8K4A - chains A and B of the 17 polymer chains in the assembly; structure by electron microscopy, 2.64 A resolution.

== Chain A (and B) ==
Molecule: VP2
Source organism: Banna virus
Notes: chain B of this document is another copy of the same molecule, construct and numbering; everything in this record applies to it too
UniProt: Q9INH3 (Q9INH3_9REOV); residues 1-955 here = UniProt positions 1-955
Chain sequence (955 residues; row label = number of the first residue in the row):
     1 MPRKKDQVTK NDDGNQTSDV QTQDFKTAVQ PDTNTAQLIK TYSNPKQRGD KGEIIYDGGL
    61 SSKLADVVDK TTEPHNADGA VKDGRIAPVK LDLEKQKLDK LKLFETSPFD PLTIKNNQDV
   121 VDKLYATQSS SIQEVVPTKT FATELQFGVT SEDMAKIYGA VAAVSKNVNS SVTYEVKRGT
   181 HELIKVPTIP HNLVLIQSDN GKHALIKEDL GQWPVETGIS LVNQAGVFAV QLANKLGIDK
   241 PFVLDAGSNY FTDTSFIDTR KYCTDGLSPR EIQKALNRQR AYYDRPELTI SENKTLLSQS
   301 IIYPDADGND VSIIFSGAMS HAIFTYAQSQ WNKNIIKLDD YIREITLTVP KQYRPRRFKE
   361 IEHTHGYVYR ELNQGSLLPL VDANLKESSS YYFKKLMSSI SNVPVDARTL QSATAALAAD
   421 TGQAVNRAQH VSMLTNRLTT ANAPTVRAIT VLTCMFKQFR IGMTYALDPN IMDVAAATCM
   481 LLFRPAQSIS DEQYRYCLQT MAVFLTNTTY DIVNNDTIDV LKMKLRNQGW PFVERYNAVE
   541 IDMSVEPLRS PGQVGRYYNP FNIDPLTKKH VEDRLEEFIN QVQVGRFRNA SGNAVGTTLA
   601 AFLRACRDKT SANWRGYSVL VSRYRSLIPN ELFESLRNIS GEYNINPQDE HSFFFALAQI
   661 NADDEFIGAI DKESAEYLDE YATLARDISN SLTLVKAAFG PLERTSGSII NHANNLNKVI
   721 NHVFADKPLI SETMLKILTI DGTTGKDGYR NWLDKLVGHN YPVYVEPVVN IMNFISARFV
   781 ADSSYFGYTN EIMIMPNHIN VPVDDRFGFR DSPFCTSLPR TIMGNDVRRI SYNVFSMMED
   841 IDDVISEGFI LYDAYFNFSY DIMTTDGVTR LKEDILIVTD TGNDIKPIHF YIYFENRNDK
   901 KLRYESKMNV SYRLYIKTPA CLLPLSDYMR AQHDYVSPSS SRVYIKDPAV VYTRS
Unresolved in the structure: 1-181, 408-428 (chain B: 1-19, 404-429)
Sequence notes: conflict Lys-97 (Arg in Q9INH3)

== How chain A and chain B interact ==
Contacting residue pairs (146; chain A residue first):
  Ile-219(A) with Ser-165(B); Lys-166(B)
  Ser-220(A) with Ser-165(B), hydrogen bond
  Asn-223(A) with Val-161(B); Ser-165(B)
  Gly-226(A) with Tyr-158(B)
  Val-227(A) with Tyr-158(B)
  Val-230(A) with Ser-151(B); Tyr-158(B), hydrophobic
  Asp-239(A) with Ser-151(B)
  Lys-240(A) with Glu-152(B), salt bridge
  Tyr-341(A) with Glu-144(B), hydrogen bond
  Ile-345(A) with Glu-144(B)
  Thr-348(A) with Thr-143(B), hydrogen bond
  Tyr-353(A) with Phe-141(B), hydrophobic
  Arg-354(A) with Val-135(B); Val-136(B), hydrogen bond (side chain-backbone); Thr-138(B), hydrogen bond
  Pro-355(A) with Val-135(B)
  Arg-356(A) with Tyr-125(B); Thr-140(B)
  Arg-357(A) with Glu-134(B), salt bridge; Val-135(B)
  Lys-359(A) with Leu-124(B), hydrogen bond (side chain-backbone); Gln-128(B)
  Ile-361(A) with Val-120(B), hydrophobic; Val-121(B), hydrophobic
  Glu-362(A) with Tyr-125(B), hydrogen bond
  His-365(A) with Asn-117(B)
  Arg-370(A) with Glu-144(B), salt bridge; Leu-145(B)
  Asn-373(A) with Gln-146(B)
  Gln-374(A) with Glu-144(B); Gln-146(B)
  Lys-386(A) with Arg-604(B)
  Tyr-465(A) with Ser-591(B), hydrogen bond (backbone-side chain)
  Ala-466(A) with Ser-591(B), hydrogen bond (backbone-side chain)
  Leu-467(A) with Ser-591(B)
  Glu-492(A) with Val-584(B)
  Gln-493(A) with Arg-586(B), hydrogen bond
  Tyr-496(A) with Arg-586(B); Ala-590(B); Ser-591(B), hydrogen bond; Gly-592(B)
  Tyr-510(A) with Ala-590(B), hydrophobic
  Arg-549(A) with Gln-146(B)
  Ile-639(A) with Gln-583(B); Arg-604(B)
  Gly-641(A) with Gln-583(B)
  Ser-674(A) with Phe-141(B)
  Leu-678(A) with Ala-142(B); Thr-143(B); Glu-144(B)
  Asp-679(A) with Phe-147(B)
  Ala-682(A) with Leu-145(B); Phe-147(B), hydrophobic
  Thr-683(A) with Phe-147(B)
  Arg-686(A) with Phe-147(B); Gly-148(B)
  Asn-690(A) with Val-149(B); Asp-153(B); Ile-157(B)
  Leu-694(A) with Ile-157(B), hydrophobic; Ala-160(B), hydrophobic
  Ala-697(A) with Val-161(B), hydrophobic
  Leu-702(A) with Pro-565(B); Leu-566(B); Lys-568(B)
  Glu-703(A) with Pro-565(B)
  Arg-704(A) with Val-539(B); Ile-541(B); Asp-542(B), hydrogen bond (backbone-backbone); Asp-564(B), salt bridge; Pro-565(B); Leu-566(B)
  Thr-705(A) with Asp-542(B)
  Ser-706(A) with Ile-541(B); Asp-542(B), hydrogen bond (backbone-backbone); Tyr-557(B)
  Ile-709(A) with Ile-541(B), hydrophobic; Ser-618(B)
  Ile-710(A) with Val-619(B), hydrophobic; Ser-622(B); Phe-666(B), hydrophobic
  Asn-714(A) with Asp-663(B); Phe-666(B); Gly-668(B)
  Asn-715(A) with Val-164(B); Asn-167(B), hydrogen bond
  Leu-716(A) with Arg-615(B)
  Asn-717(A) with Asn-661(B), hydrogen bond; Asp-663(B)
  Lys-718(A) with Asn-167(B); Asp-663(B), salt bridge
  Val-719(A) with Val-164(B), hydrophobic
  His-722(A) with Lys-156(B), hydrogen bond (backbone-side chain); Gly-159(B); Ala-160(B)
  Val-723(A) with Lys-156(B), hydrogen bond (backbone-side chain)
  Ala-725(A) with Lys-156(B), hydrogen bond (backbone-side chain)
  Lys-727(A) with Lys-156(B), hydrogen bond (backbone-side chain)
  Leu-729(A) with Asp-153(B)
  Asp-741(A) with Asp-608(B)
  Asp-747(A) with Gln-659(B)
  Arg-750(A) with Gln-659(B)
  Asn-751(A) with Ala-612(B)
  Asp-754(A) with Lys-568(B); Arg-615(B), salt bridge
  Glu-766(A) with Gly-148(B); Val-149(B), hydrogen bond (side chain-backbone)
  Val-768(A) with Val-149(B), hydrophobic; Thr-150(B); Met-154(B), hydrophobic
  Val-769(A) with Met-154(B), hydrophobic
  Met-772(A) with Tyr-158(B)
  Asn-773(A) with Tyr-158(B)
  Asn-833(A) with Arg-954(B); Ser-955(B), hydrogen bond (side chain-backbone)
  Ser-836(A) with Arg-954(B), hydrogen bond
  Met-837(A) with Gln-352(B); Arg-354(B), hydrogen bond (backbone-side chain); Arg-954(B)
  Asp-880(A) with Arg-356(B); Tyr-952(B), hydrogen bond (backbone-side chain)
  Thr-881(A) with Arg-356(B); Tyr-952(B); Arg-954(B), hydrogen bond (backbone-side chain)
  Asn-883(A) with Arg-954(B), hydrogen bond (backbone-side chain)
  Asp-884(A) with Arg-954(B), salt bridge
  Ser-941(A) with Asn-117(B)
  Val-943(A) with Asn-117(B); Gln-118(B)
  Tyr-944(A) with Gln-118(B)
  Asp-947(A) with Thr-140(B), hydrogen bond
  Ala-949(A) with Thr-140(B); Phe-141(B)
  Val-951(A) with Thr-140(B); Phe-141(B), hydrogen bond (backbone-backbone)
  Tyr-952(A) with Val-135(B), hydrophobic; Pro-137(B); Thr-138(B); Lys-139(B); Thr-140(B)
  Thr-953(A) with Thr-138(B); Lys-139(B), hydrogen bond (side chain-backbone)
  Ser-955(A) with Thr-138(B)
Also at the interface, not in a pair above, chain A (104 interface residues in all): Val-349, Pro-350, Glu-360, Glu-371, Leu-372, Met-463, Ser-640, Asp-671, Ser-689, Thr-693, Ala-698, His-712, Ala-713, Pro-728, Val-757, Tyr-832, Gly-882
Also at the interface, not in a pair above, chain B (82 interface residues in all): Ala-155, Ala-162, Ala-163, Glu-540, Met-543, Ser-544, Asn-559, Asn-580, Asn-589, Trp-614, Ala-662, Thr-953

== Summary ==
Chain A and chain B form an interface of 104 and 82 residues respectively; the contacts include 29 hydrogen
bonds and 7 salt bridges. Polar pairs include Lys-240(A)/Glu-152(B), Arg-357(A)/Glu-134(B) and
Arg-370(A)/Glu-144(B).
Both chains are VP2 (Banna virus). Entry 8K4A (Structure of Banna virus core) was determined by electron
microscopy, deposited together with 8K42, 8K43 and 8K49.
